PDB entry 3CN6 | X-ray diffraction, 2.95 A resolution | chain A

# Chain A
Name: Aquaporin
Source organism: Spinacia oleracea
UniProtKB: Q41372 (Q41372_SPIOL); residues 1-281 here = UniProt positions 1-281
Chain sequence (304 residues; row label = number of the first residue in the row; numbers below 1 keep their minus sign (Met-22 is residue -22)):
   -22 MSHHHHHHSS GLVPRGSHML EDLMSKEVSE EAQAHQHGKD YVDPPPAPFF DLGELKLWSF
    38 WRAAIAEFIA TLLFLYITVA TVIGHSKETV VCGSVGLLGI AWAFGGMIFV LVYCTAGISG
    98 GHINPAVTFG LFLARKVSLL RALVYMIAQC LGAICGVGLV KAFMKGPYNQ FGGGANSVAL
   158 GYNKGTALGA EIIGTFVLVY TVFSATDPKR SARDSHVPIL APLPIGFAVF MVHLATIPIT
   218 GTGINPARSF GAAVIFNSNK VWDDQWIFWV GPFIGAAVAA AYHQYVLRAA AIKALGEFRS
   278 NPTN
Not modelled in the structure: -22 to 23, 267-281
Sequence notes: expression tag (-22 to 0); engineered mutation Glu274 (Ser in Q41372)
Bound ions: Cd2+: Asp28, Glu31

# Summary
Asp28 and Glu31 coordinate Cd2+.
Chain A is Aquaporin (Spinacia oleracea); the structure, Crystal structure of the Spinach Aquaporin SoPIP2;1
S274E mutant, was determined by X-ray diffraction (same publication as 3CLL and 3CN5).
